PDB entry 6PXH | X-ray diffraction, 2.30 A resolution | chains A and D of the 3 polymer chains in the assembly

Chain A:
Name: MERS-CoV S1-NTD
From: Middle East respiratory syndrome-related coronavirus
UniProt: V9TWK2 (V9TWK2_9BETC); residue numbers follow UniProt; this construct covers 18-351
Amino-acid sequence (342 residues; row label = number of the first residue in the row):
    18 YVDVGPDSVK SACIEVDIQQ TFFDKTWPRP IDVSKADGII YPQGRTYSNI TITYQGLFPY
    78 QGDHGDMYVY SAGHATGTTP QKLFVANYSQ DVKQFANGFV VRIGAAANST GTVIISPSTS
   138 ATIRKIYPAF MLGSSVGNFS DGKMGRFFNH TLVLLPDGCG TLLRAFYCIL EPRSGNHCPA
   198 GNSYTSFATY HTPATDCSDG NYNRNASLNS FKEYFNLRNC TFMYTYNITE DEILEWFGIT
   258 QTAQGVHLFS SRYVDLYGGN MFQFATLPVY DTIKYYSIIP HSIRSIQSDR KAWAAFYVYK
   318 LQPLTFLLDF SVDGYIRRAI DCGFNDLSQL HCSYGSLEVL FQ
Not modelled in the structure: 352-359
Disulfides: Cys30-Cys195, Cys176-Cys214, Cys185-Cys237, Cys339-Cys349
Covalent attachments: N-acetylglucosamine (NAG) linked to Asn66, Asn104, Asn155, Asn166, Asn236, Asn244; glycan linked to Asn125, Asn222
Sequence notes: expression tag (352-359)
Small-molecule neighbours: dihydrofolic acid (DHF): Trp44, Pro45, Arg46, Val86, Ala123, Thr127, Gly128, Thr129, Ile131, Ile140, Ala309, Trp310, Ala311, Ala312, Tyr314

Chain D:
Name: G2 light chain
From: Mus musculus
Amino-acid sequence (218 residues; each row starts with the number of its first residue; a row labelled like 27A-27D holds insertion residues (27A, then the next letters in order)):
     1 QLVLTQSPAS LAVSLGQRAT ISCRASE
27A-27D SVDN
    28 YGISFMNWFQ QKPGQPPKLL IHTASNQGSG VPARFSGSGS GTDFSLNIHP VEDDDTAMYF
    88 CQQSEEVPLT FGAGTKLEIK RTDAAPTVSI FPPSSEQLTS GGASVVCFLN NFYPKDINVK
   148 WKIDGSERQN GVLNSWTDQD SKDSTYSMSS TLTLTKDEYE RHNSYTCEAT HKTSTSPIVK
   208 SFNRNEC
Disulfides: Cys23-Cys88, Cys134-Cys194

How chain A and chain D interact:
Contacting residue pairs (10; chain A residue first):
  Val26(A) - Glu93(D)
  Val26(A) - Val94(D)  hydrogen bond (backbone-backbone)
  Lys27(A) - Glu92(D)
  Ser28(A) - Ser91(D)  hydrogen bond (side chain-backbone)
  Ser28(A) - Glu92(D)  hydrogen bond (backbone-backbone)
  Ser28(A) - Val94(D)
  Thr96(A) - Tyr28(D)
  Pro97(A) - Tyr28(D)
  Thr209(A) - Tyr28(D)
  Arg301(A) - Tyr28(D)
Other interface residues (no listed pair), chain A (8 interface residues in all): Thr95
Other interface residues (no listed pair), chain D (6 interface residues in all): Leu96
From the paper, about this interface:
  - specific contacts: Lys27(A)-Glu92(D), Ser28(A)-Glu92(D) (hydrogen bond)
  - epitope / paratope residues, chain A: Lys27(A), Ser28(A)
  - hot spots on chain A (mutagenesis) - K27A, S28F: abolished binding to G2 Fab
  - hot spots on chain A (mutagenesis) - S28P (10-fold): decreased binding to G2 Fab
  - epitope / paratope residues, chain D: Glu92(D)

Summary:
The interface between chain A and chain D involves 8 residues on one side and 6 on the other; the contacts
include 3 hydrogen bonds. Polar contacts include Ser28(A)-Ser91(D), Val26(A)-Val94(D) and Ser28(A)-Glu92(D).
The authors report a contact between Lys27(A) and Glu92(D); a hydrogen bond between Ser28(A) and Glu92(D).
From the paper: K27A and S28F of chain A abolish binding to G2 Fab; epitope/paratope residues Lys27(A),
Ser28(A) and Glu92(D).
Chain A is MERS-CoV S1-NTD (Middle East respiratory syndrome-related coronavirus) and chain D is G2 light
chain (Mus musculus); the structure, Crystal Structure of MERS-CoV S1-NTD bound with G2 Fab, was determined by
X-ray diffraction together with 6PZ8 and 6PXG from the same study.
